PDB entry 8PKJ | electron microscopy, 2.50 A resolution | chains G and J of the 10 polymer chains in the assembly

# Chain G
Name: Histone H2A
From: Mus musculus
Reference sequence: B2RVF0 (B2RVF0_MOUSE); residues 0-129 here correspond to UniProt positions 1-130 (UniProt number = residue number + 1)
Chain sequence (130 residues; each row starts with the number of its first residue; numbering starts at 0):
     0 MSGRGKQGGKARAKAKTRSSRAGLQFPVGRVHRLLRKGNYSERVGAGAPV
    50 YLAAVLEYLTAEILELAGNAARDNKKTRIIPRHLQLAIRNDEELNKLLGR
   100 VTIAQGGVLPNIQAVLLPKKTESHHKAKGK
Unresolved in the structure: 0-12, 119-129
Reported in the primary citation:
  - binding site for the 153-nt DNA strand: Arg77

# Chain J
Molecule: 153-nt DNA strand
From: synthetic construct
Sequence (153 nucleotides; each row starts with the number of its first residue; numbers below 1 keep their minus sign (DA-76 is residue -76)):
   -76 ATCACAGGATGTATTGGCCTTGAACGTGCCTGGAGACTAGGGAGTAATCC
   -26 CCTTGGCGGTTAAAACGCGGGGGACAGCGCGTACGTGCGTTTAAGCGGTG
    24 CTAGAGCTGTCTACGACCAATTGAGCGGCCTCGGCACCGGGATTCTCCAG
    74 GAT
Unresolved in the structure: -76 to -74, 73-76

# How chain G and chain J interact
Contacting residue pairs (10; chain G residue first):
  Ala14(G) - DG-42(J)  phosphate contact
  Lys15(G) - DA-43(J)  sugar contact
  Lys15(G) - DG-42(J)  hydrogen bond to the phosphate
  Thr16(G) - DA-43(J)  phosphate contact
  Arg17(G) - DA-43(J)  salt bridge to the phosphate
  Arg20(G) - DG-42(J)  salt bridge to the phosphate
  Gly28(G) - DA-43(J)  phosphate contact
  Arg29(G) - DG-44(J)  phosphate contact
  Arg32(G) - DG-44(J)  salt bridge to the phosphate
  Arg77(G) - DA-54(J)  sugar contact
Also at the interface, not in a pair above, chain G (12 interface residues in all): Lys13, Glu41, Arg42
Also at the interface, not in a pair above, chain J (8 interface residues in all): DA-53, DA-41, DG-37, DG-35

# Summary
12 residues of chain G and 8 residues of chain J are in contact; the contacts include 1 hydrogen bond and 3
salt bridges. Among the polar pairs are Lys15(G)-DG-42(J), Arg17(G)-DA-43(J) and Arg20(G)-DG-42(J). The paper
reports a binding site for the 153-nt DNA strand at Arg77(G).
Here chain G is Histone H2A (Mus musculus) and chain J is a 153-nt DNA strand (synthetic construct). Entry
8PKJ (Cryo-EM structure of the nucleosome containing Nr5a2 motif at SHL+5.5) was determined by electron
microscopy, deposited together with 8PKI.
